Entry 6H6Y (X-ray diffraction, 1.58 A resolution); this record covers chains A and E of the 4 polymer chains in the assembly.

# Chain A
Name: Capsid protein VP1
From: Norwalk virus (strain GI/Human/United States/Norwalk/1968)
UniProt: Q83884 (CAPSD_NVN68); residues 227-518 here = UniProt positions 227-518
Amino-acid sequence (292 residues; each row starts with the number of its first residue):
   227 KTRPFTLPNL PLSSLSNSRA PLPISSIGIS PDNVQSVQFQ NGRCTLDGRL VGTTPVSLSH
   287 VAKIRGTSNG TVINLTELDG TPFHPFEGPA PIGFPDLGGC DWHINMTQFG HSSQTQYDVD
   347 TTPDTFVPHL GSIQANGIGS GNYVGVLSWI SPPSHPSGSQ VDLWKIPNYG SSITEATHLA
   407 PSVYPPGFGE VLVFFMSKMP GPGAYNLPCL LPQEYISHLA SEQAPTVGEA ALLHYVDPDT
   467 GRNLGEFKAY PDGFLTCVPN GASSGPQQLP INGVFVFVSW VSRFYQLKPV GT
Unresolved in the structure: 227-228, 398-403, 487-490, 517-518
Construct notes: conflict Ile253 (Met in Q83884)
Ion coordination: Na+: Phe352, Asn394, Gly396
Swiss-Prot annotation at these positions:
  - site: Lys227, Thr228 (Cleavage)

# Chain E
Name: Nanobody (VHH) Nano-7
From: Vicugna pacos
Notes: antibody fragment or engineered binder
Amino-acid sequence (132 residues; each row starts with the number of its first residue):
     1 QVQLQESGGG LVQAGGSLRL SCAVSGRTFS NYYSGWFRQA PGKEREFLAS IRWSDSTTNY
    61 ADSVKGRFTI SRDTAKNTVY LQMNSLKLED TAVYHCAARR LATYDYWGQG TQVTVSSGRY
   121 PYDVPDYGSG RA
Unresolved in the structure: 42, 119-132
Cystine bridges: Cys22-Cys96

# Interface between chain A and chain E
Residue-residue contacts - 45 pairs, chain A then chain E:
  Arg275(A) - Asp105(E)
  Arg275(A) - Tyr106(E)
  Leu276(A) - Arg100(E)
  Leu276(A) - Leu101(E)  hydrophobic
  Val277(A) - Thr28(E)
  Gly278(A) - Thr28(E)  hydrogen bond (backbone-side chain)
  Gly278(A) - Phe29(E)
  Thr280(A) - Arg100(E)  hydrogen bond (backbone-side chain)
  Pro281(A) - Arg100(E)
  Val282(A) - Leu101(E)  hydrophobic
  Glu303(A) - Ser30(E)  hydrogen bond
  Glu303(A) - Asn31(E)
  Asp305(A) - Arg52(E)  salt bridge
  Thr307(A) - Arg52(E)
  Thr307(A) - Ser54(E)  hydrogen bond
  Thr307(A) - Asp55(E)
  Pro308(A) - Ser54(E)
  Phe309(A) - Ser30(E)
  His310(A) - Trp53(E)  hydrogen bond (side chain-backbone)
  His310(A) - Ser54(E)  hydrogen bond (side chain-backbone)
  His310(A) - Arg72(E)  hydrogen bond
  His310(A) - Thr74(E)
  Phe312(A) - Arg27(E)
  Phe312(A) - Thr28(E)
  Phe312(A) - Phe29(E)
  Phe312(A) - Ser30(E)
  Glu313(A) - Ser25(E)
  Glu313(A) - Gly26(E)  hydrogen bond (side chain-backbone)
  Glu313(A) - Arg27(E)  hydrogen bond (side chain-backbone)
  Glu313(A) - Asn77(E)
  Gly314(A) - Arg27(E)
  Pro315(A) - Thr28(E)
  Ala316(A) - Ser30(E)
  Pro317(A) - Ser30(E)
  Ile318(A) - Ser30(E)  hydrogen bond (backbone-side chain)
  Ile318(A) - Asn31(E)
  Ile318(A) - Arg100(E)
  His404(A) - Gly26(E)  hydrogen bond (side chain-backbone)
  His404(A) - Arg27(E)
  His404(A) - Thr28(E)
  Leu405(A) - Thr28(E)
  Ala406(A) - Thr28(E)
  Ala446(A) - Leu101(E)  hydrophobic
  Gln449(A) - Thr103(E)  hydrogen bond
  Gln449(A) - Asp105(E)  hydrogen bond
Also at the interface, not in a pair above, chain A (28 interface residues in all): Gly274, Thr279, Pro311
Also at the interface, not in a pair above, chain E (20 interface residues in all): Val24
The authors on this interface:
  - pairs named by the authors: Arg275(A)-Asp105(E), Leu276(A)-Arg100(E) (hydrophobic contact), Leu276(A)-Leu101(E) (hydrophobic contact), Thr280(A)-Arg100(E) (hydrogen bond), Val282(A)-Leu101(E) (hydrophobic contact), Glu303(A)-Ser30(E) (hydrogen bond), Asp305(A)-Arg52(E) (hydrogen bond), His310(A)-Ser54(E) (hydrogen bond), His310(A)-Trp53(E) (hydrogen bond), Phe312(A)-Arg27(E), Glu313(A)-Arg27(E) (hydrogen bond), Glu313(A)-Gly26(E) (hydrogen bond), Ile318(A)-Ser30(E) (hydrogen bond), His404(A)-Gly26(E) (hydrogen bond), Ala446(A)-Leu101(E) (hydrophobic contact), Gln449(A)-Asp105(E) (hydrogen bond), Gln449(A)-Thr103(E) (hydrogen bond)
  - epitope / paratope residues, chain A: Arg275(A), Leu276(A), Thr280(A), Val282(A), Glu303(A), Asp305(A), His310(A), Phe312(A), Glu313(A), Ile318(A), His404(A), Ala446(A), Gln449(A)

# Overview
The interface between chain A and chain E involves 28 residues on one side and 20 on the other; the contacts
include 13 hydrogen bonds and 1 salt bridge. Polar contacts include Asp305(A)-Arg52(E), Gly278(A)-Thr28(E) and
Thr280(A)-Arg100(E). The paper describes contacts between Arg275(A) and Asp105(E) and Phe312(A) and Arg27(E);
hydrophobic contacts between Leu276(A) and Arg100(E), Leu276(A) and Leu101(E) and Val282(A) and Leu101(E)
among others; hydrogen bonds between Thr280(A) and Arg100(E), Glu303(A) and Ser30(E) and Asp305(A) and
Arg52(E) among others. The paper reports epitope/paratope residues Arg275(A), Leu276(A) and Thr280(A) among
others.
Chain A is Capsid protein VP1 (Norwalk virus (strain GI/Human/United States/Norwalk/1968)) and chain E is
Nanobody (VHH) Nano-7 (Vicugna pacos); the structure, GI.1 human norovirus protruding domain in complex with
Nano-7, was determined by X-ray diffraction together with 6H6Z, 6H70, 6H71 and 6H72 from the same study.
